PDB entry 1W3A | X-ray diffraction, 2.65 A resolution | chain A

Chain A:
Protein: Hemolytic lectin lsla
From: Laetiporus sulphureus
UniProtKB: Q7Z8V1 (Q7Z8V1_9APHY); residue numbers follow UniProt; this construct covers 1-315
Sequence (315 residues; numbered 1 to 315; the number before each row is that of its first residue):
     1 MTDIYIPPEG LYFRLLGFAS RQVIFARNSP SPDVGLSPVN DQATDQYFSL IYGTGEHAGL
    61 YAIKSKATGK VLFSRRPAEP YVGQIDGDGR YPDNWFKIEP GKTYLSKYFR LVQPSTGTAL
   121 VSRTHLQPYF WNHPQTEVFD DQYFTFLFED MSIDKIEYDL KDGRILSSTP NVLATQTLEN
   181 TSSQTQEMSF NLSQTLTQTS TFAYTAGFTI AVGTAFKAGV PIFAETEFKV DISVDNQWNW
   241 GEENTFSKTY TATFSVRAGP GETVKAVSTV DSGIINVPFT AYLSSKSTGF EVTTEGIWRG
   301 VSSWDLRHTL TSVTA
Disordered / not traced: 1-2
What the authors report for this chain:
  - binding site for beta-D-galactopyranose: F139
  - self-association interface (contacts with another copy of this molecule): A252, F254, V256, A258, L306, L310

Overview:
From the paper: a binding site for beta-D-galactopyranose at F139; a self-association interface involving
A252, F254 and V256 among others.
Chain A is Hemolytic lectin lsla (Laetiporus sulphureus); the structure, Three dimensional structure of a
novel pore-forming lectin from the mushroom Laetiporus sulphureus, was determined by X-ray diffraction
together with 1W3F from the same study.
